Entry 8Z4F (X-ray diffraction, 1.88 A resolution); this record covers chain A.

== Chain A ==
Protein: Pseudomurein endosiopeptidase
From: Methanobacterium phage psiM2
UniProt: Q77WJ4 (Q77WJ4_9CAUD); residues 1-303 here = UniProt positions 1-303
Amino-acid sequence (303 residues; numbered 1 to 303; the number before each row is that of its first residue):
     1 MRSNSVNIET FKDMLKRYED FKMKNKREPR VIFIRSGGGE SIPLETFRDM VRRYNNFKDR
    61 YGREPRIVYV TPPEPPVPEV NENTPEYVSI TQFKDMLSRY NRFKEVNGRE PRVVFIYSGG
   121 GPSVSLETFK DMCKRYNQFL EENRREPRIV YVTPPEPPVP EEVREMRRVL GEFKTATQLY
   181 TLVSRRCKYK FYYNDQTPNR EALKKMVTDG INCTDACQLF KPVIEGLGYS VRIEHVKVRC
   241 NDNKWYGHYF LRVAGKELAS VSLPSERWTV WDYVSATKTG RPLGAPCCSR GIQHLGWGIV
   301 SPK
Not modelled in the structure: 301-303
Swiss-Prot annotation at these positions:
  - region (Pseudomurein-binding repeat): Ser-3 to Ile-34, Gly-39 to Val-70, Tyr-87 to Ile-116, Gly-121 to Val-152
  - active site: Cys-213, His-248, Asp-272
Disulfides: Cys-240/Cys-288

== In short ==
From UniProt: 3 active-site residues.
Chain A is Pseudomurein endosiopeptidase (Methanobacterium phage psiM2); the structure, Pseudomurein
Endoisopeptidases PeiP, was determined by X-ray diffraction, deposited together with 8JX4.
